Entry 6ZY9 (electron microscopy, 3.30 A resolution); this record covers chains D and I of the 12 polymer chains in the assembly.

Chain D (and I):
Name: YrbD protein
From: Escherichia coli B185
Notes: chain I of this document is another copy of the same molecule, construct and numbering; everything in this record applies to it too
UniProt: D6IEA5 (D6IEA5_ECOLX); residues 1-183 here = UniProt positions 1-183
Sequence (183 residues; numbered 1 to 183; the number before each row is that of its first residue):
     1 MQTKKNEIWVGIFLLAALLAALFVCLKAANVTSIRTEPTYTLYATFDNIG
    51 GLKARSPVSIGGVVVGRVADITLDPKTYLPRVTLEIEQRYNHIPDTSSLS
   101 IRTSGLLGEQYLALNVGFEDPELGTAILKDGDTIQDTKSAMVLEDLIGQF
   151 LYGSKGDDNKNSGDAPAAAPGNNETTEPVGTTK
Disordered / not traced: 1-2, 20-39, 102-111, 116-127, 153-183 (chain I: 1, 28-39, 119-126, 153-183)
From the paper describing this entry:
  - mutagenesis - L143E, I147E, Y152E: decreased growth in response to chlorpromazine
  - mutagenesis - I147E: decreased stability in response to SDS
  - mutagenesis - F150E: unchanged growth in response to cellular survivability

Interface between chain D and chain I:
Pairs across the interface (10):
  Ile60(D) - Leu73(I)  hydrophobic
  Gly61(D) - Asn48(I)
  Gly61(D) - Ile49(I)  hydrogen bond (backbone-backbone)
  Gly62(D) - Ile49(I)
  Val63(D) - Ile71(I)
  Tyr90(D) - Leu73(I)
  Tyr90(D) - Tyr78(I)
  Asn91(D) - Tyr78(I)
  His92(D) - Tyr78(I)  hydrogen bond (backbone-side chain)
  Phe150(D) - Phe150(I)  hydrophobic
Also at the interface, not in a pair above, chain D (9 interface residues in all): Ile101
Also at the interface, not in a pair above, chain I (10 interface residues in all): Pro75, Lys76, Pro80, Glu144

Overview:
9 residues of chain D face 10 of chain I across their interface, with 2 hydrogen bonds. Among the polar pairs
are His92(D)-Tyr78(I) and Gly61(D)-Ile49(I). From the paper: L143E, I147E and Y152E of chain D reduce growth
in response to chlorpromazine; I147E of chain D reduces stability in response to SDS.
Chain D and chain I are both YrbD protein (Escherichia coli B185); the structure, Cryo-EM structure of MlaFEDB
in complex with AMP-PNP, was determined by electron microscopy together with 6ZY2, 6ZY3 and 6ZY4 from the same
study.
